PDB entry 3KPQ | X-ray diffraction, 1.84 A resolution | chains A and C of the 3 polymer chains in the assembly

# Chain A
Molecule: HLA class I histocompatibility antigen, B-44 alpha chain
Organism: Homo sapiens
UniProtKB: P30481 (1B44_HUMAN); residues 1-276 here correspond to UniProt positions 25-300 (UniProt number = residue number + 24)
Amino-acid sequence (276 residues; numbered 1 to 276; the number before each row is that of its first residue):
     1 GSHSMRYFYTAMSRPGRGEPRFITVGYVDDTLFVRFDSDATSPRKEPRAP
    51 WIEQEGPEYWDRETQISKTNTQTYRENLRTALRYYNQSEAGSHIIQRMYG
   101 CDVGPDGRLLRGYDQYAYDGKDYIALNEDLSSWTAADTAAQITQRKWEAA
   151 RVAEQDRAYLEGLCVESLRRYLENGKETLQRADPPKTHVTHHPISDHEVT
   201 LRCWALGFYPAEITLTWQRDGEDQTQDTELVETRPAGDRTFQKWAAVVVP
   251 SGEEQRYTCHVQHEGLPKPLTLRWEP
Differences from the reference sequence: variant Tyr116 (Asp140 in P30481)
Disulfide bonds: Cys101-Cys164, Cys203-Cys259

# Chain C
Molecule: EEYLKAWTF, mimotope peptide
Amino-acid sequence (9 residues; numbered 1 to 9; the number before each row is that of its first residue):
     1 EEYLKAWTF

# How chain A and chain C interact
Contacting residue pairs - 41 pairs, chain A then chain C:
  Met5(A) - Glu1(C)
  Tyr7(A) - Glu1(C)  hydrogen bond (side chain-backbone)
  Tyr7(A) - Glu2(C)  hydrogen bond (side chain-backbone)
  Tyr9(A) - Glu2(C)  hydrogen bond
  Thr24(A) - Glu2(C)
  Lys45(A) - Glu2(C)  salt bridge
  Tyr59(A) - Glu1(C)
  Arg62(A) - Glu1(C)  salt bridge
  Arg62(A) - Leu4(C)
  Glu63(A) - Glu1(C)
  Glu63(A) - Glu2(C)  hydrogen bond (side chain-backbone)
  Ile66(A) - Glu2(C)
  Ser67(A) - Glu2(C)
  Thr73(A) - Thr8(C)
  Glu76(A) - Thr8(C)  hydrogen bond
  Asn77(A) - Thr8(C)
  Asn77(A) - Phe9(C)
  Thr80(A) - Phe9(C)
  Tyr84(A) - Phe9(C)  hydrogen bond (side chain-backbone)
  Ile95(A) - Phe9(C)  hydrophobic
  Tyr99(A) - Glu2(C)  hydrogen bond
  Tyr99(A) - Tyr3(C)  hydrogen bond (side chain-backbone)
  Tyr116(A) - Phe9(C)  hydrophobic
  Tyr123(A) - Phe9(C)  hydrophobic
  Thr143(A) - Phe9(C)  hydrogen bond (side chain-backbone)
  Lys146(A) - Phe9(C)  hydrogen bond (side chain-backbone)
  Trp147(A) - Trp7(C)
  Trp147(A) - Thr8(C)  hydrogen bond (side chain-backbone)
  Val152(A) - Trp7(C)  hydrophobic
  Gln155(A) - Tyr3(C)  hydrogen bond (backbone-side chain)
  Gln155(A) - Lys5(C)
  Gln155(A) - Trp7(C)
  Asp156(A) - Tyr3(C)
  Tyr159(A) - Glu1(C)  hydrogen bond (side chain-backbone)
  Tyr159(A) - Glu2(C)
  Tyr159(A) - Tyr3(C)
  Leu163(A) - Glu1(C)
  Leu163(A) - Glu2(C)
  Ser167(A) - Glu1(C)  hydrogen bond (side chain-backbone)
  Arg170(A) - Glu1(C)  salt bridge
  Tyr171(A) - Glu1(C)  hydrogen bond (side chain-backbone)
Also at the interface, not in a pair above, chain A (32 interface residues in all): Asn70, Ala150
Also at the interface, not in a pair above, chain C (9 interface residues in all): Ala6

# In short
Chain A and chain C form an interface of 32 and 9 residues respectively; the contacts include 15 hydrogen
bonds and 3 salt bridges. Polar pairs include Lys45(A)-Glu2(C), Arg62(A)-Glu1(C) and Arg170(A)-Glu1(C).
Chain A is HLA class I histocompatibility antigen, B-44 alpha chain (Homo sapiens) and chain C is EEYLKAWTF,
mimotope peptide; the structure, Crystal Structure of HLA B*4405 in complex with EEYLKAWTF, a mimotope, was
determined by X-ray diffraction together with 3KPL, 3KPM, 3KPN, 3KPO and 3KPP from the same study.
